Entry 6ZWM (electron microscopy, 3.20 A resolution); this record covers chains A and F of the 8 polymer chains in the assembly.

[Chain A]
Protein: Serine/threonine-protein kinase mTOR
Source organism: Homo sapiens
Notes: EC 2.7.11.1
Reference sequence: P42345 (MTOR_HUMAN); residue numbers follow UniProt; this construct covers 1-2549
Amino-acid sequence (2549 residues; numbered 1 to 2549; the number before each row is that of its first residue):
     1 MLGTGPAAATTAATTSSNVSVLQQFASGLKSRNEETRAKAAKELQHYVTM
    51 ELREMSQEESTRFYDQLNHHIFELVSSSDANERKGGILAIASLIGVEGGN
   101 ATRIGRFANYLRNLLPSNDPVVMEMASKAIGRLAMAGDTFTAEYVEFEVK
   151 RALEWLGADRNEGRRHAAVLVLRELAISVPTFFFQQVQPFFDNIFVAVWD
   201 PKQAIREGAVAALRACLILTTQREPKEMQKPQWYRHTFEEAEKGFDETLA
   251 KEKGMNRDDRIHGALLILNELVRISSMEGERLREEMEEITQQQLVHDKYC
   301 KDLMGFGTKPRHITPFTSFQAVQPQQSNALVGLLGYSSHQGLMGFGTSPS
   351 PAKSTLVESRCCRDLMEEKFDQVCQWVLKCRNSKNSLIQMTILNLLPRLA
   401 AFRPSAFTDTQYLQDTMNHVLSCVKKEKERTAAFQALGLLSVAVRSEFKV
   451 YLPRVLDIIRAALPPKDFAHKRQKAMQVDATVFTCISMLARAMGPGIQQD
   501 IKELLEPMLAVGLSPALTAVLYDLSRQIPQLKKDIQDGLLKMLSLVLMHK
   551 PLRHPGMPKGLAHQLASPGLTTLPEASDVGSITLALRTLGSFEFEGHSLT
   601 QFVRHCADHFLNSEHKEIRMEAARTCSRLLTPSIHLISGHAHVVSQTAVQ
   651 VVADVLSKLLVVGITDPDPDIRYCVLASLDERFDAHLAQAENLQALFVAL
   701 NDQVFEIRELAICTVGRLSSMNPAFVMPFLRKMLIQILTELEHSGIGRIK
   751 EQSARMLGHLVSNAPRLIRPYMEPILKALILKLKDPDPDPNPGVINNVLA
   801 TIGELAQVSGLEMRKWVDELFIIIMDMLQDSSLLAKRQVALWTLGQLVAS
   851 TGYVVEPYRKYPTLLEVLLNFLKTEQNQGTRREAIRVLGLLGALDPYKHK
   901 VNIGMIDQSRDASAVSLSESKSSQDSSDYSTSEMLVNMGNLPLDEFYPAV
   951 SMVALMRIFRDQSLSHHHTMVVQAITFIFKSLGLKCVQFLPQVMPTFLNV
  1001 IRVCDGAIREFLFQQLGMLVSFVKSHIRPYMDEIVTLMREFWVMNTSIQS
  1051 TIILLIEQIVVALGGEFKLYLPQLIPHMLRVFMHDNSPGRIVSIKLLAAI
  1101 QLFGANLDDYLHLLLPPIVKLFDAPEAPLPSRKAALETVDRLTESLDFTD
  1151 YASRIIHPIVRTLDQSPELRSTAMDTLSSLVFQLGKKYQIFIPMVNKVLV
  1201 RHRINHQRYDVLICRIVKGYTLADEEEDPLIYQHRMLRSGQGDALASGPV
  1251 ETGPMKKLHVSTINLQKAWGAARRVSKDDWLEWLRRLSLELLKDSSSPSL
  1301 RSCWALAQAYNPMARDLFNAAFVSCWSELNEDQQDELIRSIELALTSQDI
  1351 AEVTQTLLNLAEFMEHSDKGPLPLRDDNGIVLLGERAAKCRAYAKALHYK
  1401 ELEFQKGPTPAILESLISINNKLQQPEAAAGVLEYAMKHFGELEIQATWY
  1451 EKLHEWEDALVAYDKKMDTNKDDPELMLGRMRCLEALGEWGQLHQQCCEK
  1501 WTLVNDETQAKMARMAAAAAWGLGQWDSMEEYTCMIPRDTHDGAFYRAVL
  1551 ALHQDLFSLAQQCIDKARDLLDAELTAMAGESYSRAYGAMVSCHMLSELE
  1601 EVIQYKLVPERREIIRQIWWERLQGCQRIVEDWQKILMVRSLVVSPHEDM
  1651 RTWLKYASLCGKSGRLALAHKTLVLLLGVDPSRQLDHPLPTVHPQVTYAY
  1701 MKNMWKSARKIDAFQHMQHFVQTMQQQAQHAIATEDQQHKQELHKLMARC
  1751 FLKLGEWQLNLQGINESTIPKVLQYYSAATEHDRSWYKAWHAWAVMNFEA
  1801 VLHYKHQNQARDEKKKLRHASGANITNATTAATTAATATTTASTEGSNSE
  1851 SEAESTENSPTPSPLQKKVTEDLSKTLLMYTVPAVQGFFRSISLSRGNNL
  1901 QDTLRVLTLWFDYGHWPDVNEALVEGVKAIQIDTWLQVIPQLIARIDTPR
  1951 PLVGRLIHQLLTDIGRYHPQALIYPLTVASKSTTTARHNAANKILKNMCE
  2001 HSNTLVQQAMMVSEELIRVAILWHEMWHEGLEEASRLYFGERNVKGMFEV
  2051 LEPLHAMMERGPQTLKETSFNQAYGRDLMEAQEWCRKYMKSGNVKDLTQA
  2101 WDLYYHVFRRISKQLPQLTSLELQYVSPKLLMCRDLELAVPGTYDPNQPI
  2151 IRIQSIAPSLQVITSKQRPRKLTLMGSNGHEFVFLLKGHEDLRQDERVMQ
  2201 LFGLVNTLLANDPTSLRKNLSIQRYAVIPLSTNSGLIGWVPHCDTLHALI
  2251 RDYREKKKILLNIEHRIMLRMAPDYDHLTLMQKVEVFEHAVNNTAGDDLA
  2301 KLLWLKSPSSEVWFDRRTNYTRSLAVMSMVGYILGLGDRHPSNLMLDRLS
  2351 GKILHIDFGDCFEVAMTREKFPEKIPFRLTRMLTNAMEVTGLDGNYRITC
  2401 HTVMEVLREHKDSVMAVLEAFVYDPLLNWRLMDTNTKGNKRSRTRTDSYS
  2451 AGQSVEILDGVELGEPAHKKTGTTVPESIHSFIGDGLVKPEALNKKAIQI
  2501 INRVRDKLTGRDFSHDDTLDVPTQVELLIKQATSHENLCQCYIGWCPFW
Not modelled in the structure: 1-16, 31-36, 54-59, 75-81, 157-161, 224-232, 247-257, 290-355, 381-385, 405-409, 467-477, 492-496, 550-577, 579, 596-598, 634-643, 787-790, 904-926, 1239-1262, 1811-1872, 2434-2491
Swiss-Prot annotation at these positions:
  - region: Val2162 to Arg2168 (G-loop), Lys2258 to Gly2296 (Interaction with MLST8), Gly2335 to Asn2343 (Catalytic loop), His2355 to Thr2380 (Activation loop)
  - binding site (1D-myo-inositol hexakisphosphate): Lys1662, Lys1702, Arg1749
  - binding site (ATP): Ser2165, Gln2167, Leu2185, Lys2187, Glu2190, Tyr2225, Gly2238, Trp2239, Val2240, Thr2245, Met2345, Ile2356
  - binding site (Mg(2+)): Asn2343, Asp2357
  - modified residue: Met1 (N-acetylmethionine), Ser567 (Phosphoserine), Thr1162 (Phosphothreonine), Lys1218 (N6-acetyllysine), Ser1261 (Phosphoserine), Ser2159 (Phosphoserine), Thr2164 (Phosphothreonine), Thr2173 (Phosphothreonine), Thr2446 (Phosphothreonine), Ser2448 (Phosphoserine), Ser2478 (Phosphoserine), Ser2481 (Phosphoserine)
  - cross-link: Lys2066 (Glycyl lysine isopeptide (Lys-Gly) (interchain with G-Cter in ubiquitin))
  - natural variant: Ala8 (A8S: In a lung large cell carcinoma sample), Met135 (M135T: In a metastatic melanoma sample), Arg624 (R624H: In FCORD2; uncertain significance), Asp1376 (D1376E: Found in a patient with focal epilepsy; uncertain significance), Tyr1450 (Y1450D: In FCORD2), Trp1456 (W1456G: In FCORD2), Ala1459 (A1459D: In FCORD2; A1459S: In FCORD2; uncertain significance), Leu1460 (L1460P: In FCORD2), Cys1483 (C1483R: In FCORD2), Trp1490 (W1490R: In SKS), Met1595 (M1595I: In SKS), Arg1709 (R1709H: In FCORD2; uncertain significance), 13 further natural variant entries in UniProt
  - mutagenesis: Lys2066 (K2066R: Complete loss ubiquitination by the SCF(FBXO22) complex), Ser2159 (S2159A: Reduces mTORC1-associated S-2481 autophosphorylation; when associated with A-2164. Reduced activity of the mTORC1 complex; S2159D: Mimics phosphorylation ...), Thr2164 (T2164A: Reduces mTORC1-associated S-2481 autophosphorylation; when associated with A-2159; T2164E: Stronger phosphorylation of RPS6KB1; when associated with D-2159), Thr2173 (T2173A: Increased mTOR kinase activity), His2340 (H2340A: Barely detectable kinase activity), Asp2357 (D2357E: Kinase-dead mutant, loss of interaction with TM4SF5 and loss of lysosome membrane localization; when associated with I-2364), Val2364 (V2364I: Kinase-dead mutant, loss of interaction with TM4SF5 and loss of lysosome membrane localization; when associated with E-2357)
Residues lining bound ligands:
  - ATP-gamma-S (AGS; phosphothiophosphoric acid-adenylate ester): Ile2163, Ser2165, Gln2167, Pro2169, Leu2185, Lys2187, Glu2190, Tyr2225, Ile2237, Gly2238, Trp2239, Val2240, Thr2245, Ser2342, Asn2343, Met2345, Ile2356, Asp2357
  - inositol hexakisphosphate (IHP): Arg1628, Lys1655, Ser1658, Lys1662, Tyr1698, Lys1702, Arg1749, Lys1753, Trp1786
What the authors report for this chain:
  - binding site for inositol hexakisphosphate: Arg1628, Lys1655, Lys1662, Lys1753

[Chain F]
Protein: Rapamycin-insensitive companion of mTOR
Source organism: Homo sapiens
Reference sequence: Q6R327 (RICTR_HUMAN); residues 1-1708 here = UniProt positions 1-1708
Amino-acid sequence (1708 residues; each row starts with the number of its first residue):
     1 MAAIGRGRSLKNLRVRGRNDSGEENVPLDLTREPSDNLREILQNVARLQG
    51 VSNMRKLGHLNNFTKLLCDIGHSEEKLGFHYEDIIICLRLALLNEAKEVR
   101 AAGLRALRYLIQDSSILQKVLKLKVDYLIARCIDIQQSNEVERTQALRLV
   151 RKMITVNASLFPSSVTNSLIAVGNDGLQERDRMVRACIAIICELALQNPE
   201 VVALRGGLNTILKNVIDCQLSRINEALITTILHLLNHPKTRQYVRADVEL
   251 ERILAPYTDFHYRHSPDTAEGQLKEDREARFLASKMGIIATFRSWAGIIN
   301 LCKPGNSGIQSLIGVLCIPNMEIRRGLLEVLYDIFRLPLPVVTEEFIEAL
   351 LSVDPGRFQDSWRLSDGFVAAEAKTILPHRARSRPDLMDNYLALILSAFI
   401 RNGLLEGLVEVITNSDDHISVRATILLGELLHMANTILPHSHSHHLHCLP
   451 TLMNMAASFDIPKEKRLRASAALNCLKRFHEMKKRGPKPYSLHLDHIIQK
   501 AIATHQKRDQYLRVQKDIFILKDTEEALLINLRDSQVLQHKENLEWNWNL
   551 IGTILKWPNVNLRNYKDEQLHRFVRRLLYFYKPSSKLYANLDLDFAKAKQ
   601 LTVVGCQFTEFLLESEEDGQGYLEDLVKDIVQWLNASSGMKPERSLQNNG
   651 LLTTLSQHYFLFIGTLSCHPHGVKMLEKCSVFQCLLNLCSLKNQDHLLKL
   701 TVSSLDYSRDGLARVILSKILTAATDACRLYATKHLRVLLRANVEFFNNW
   751 GIELLVTQLHDKNKTISSEALDILDEACEDKANLHALIQMKPALSHLGDK
   801 GLLLLLRFLSIPKGFSYLNERGYVAKQLEKWHREYNSKYVDLIEEQLNEA
   851 LTTYRKPVDGDNYVRRSNQRLQRPHVYLPIHLYGQLVHHKTGCHLLEVQN
   901 IITELCRNVRTPDLDKWEEIKKLKASLWALGNIGSSNWGLNLLQEENVIP
   951 DILKLAKQCEVLSIRGTCVYVLGLIAKTKQGCDILKCHNWDAVRHSRKHL
  1001 WPVVPDDVEQLCNELSSIPSTLSLNSESTSSRHNSESESVPSSMFILEDD
  1051 RFGSSSTSTFFLDINEDTEPTFYDRSGPIKDKNSFPFFASSKLVKNRILN
  1101 SLTLPNKKHRSSSDPKGGKLSSESKTSNRRIRTLTEPSVDFNHSDDFTPI
  1151 STVQKTLQLETSFMGNKHIEDTGSTPSIGENDLKFTKNFGTENHRENTSR
  1201 ERLVVESSTSSHMKIRSQSFNTDTTTSGISSMSSSPSRETVGVDATTMDT
  1251 DCGSMSTVVSTKTIKTSHYLTPQSNHLSLSKSNSVSLVPPGSSHTLPRRA
  1301 QSLKAPSIATIKSLADCNFSYTSSRDAFGYATLKRLQQQRMHPSLSHSEA
  1351 LASPAKDVLFTDTITMKANSFESRLTPSRFMKALSYASLDKEDLLSPINQ
  1401 NTLQRSSSVRSMVSSATYGGSDDYIGLALPVDINDIFQVKDIPYFQTKNI
  1451 PPHDDRGARAFAHDAGGLPSGTGGLVKNSFHLLRQQMSLTEIMNSIHSDA
  1501 SLFLESTEDTGLQEHTDDNCLYCVCIEILGFQPSNQLSAICSHSDFQDIP
  1551 YSDWCEQTIHNPLEVVPSKFSGISGCSDGVSQEGSASSTKSTELLLGVKT
  1601 IPDDTPMCRILLRKEVLRLVINLSSSVSTKCHETGLLTIKEKYPQTFDDI
  1651 CLYSEVSHLLSHCTFRLPCRRFIQELFQDVQFLQMHEEAEAVLATPPKQP
  1701 IVDTSAES
Not modelled in the structure: 1-24, 511-519, 858-871, 1006-1422, 1449-1478, 1495-1509, 1539-1606, 1695-1708
Swiss-Prot annotation at these positions:
  - binding site (ATP): Asn543, Arg572, Arg576
  - binding site (Zn(2+)): His1515, Cys1520, Cys1523, Cys1651
  - modified residue: Ser21 (Phosphoserine), Ser35 (Phosphoserine), Ser265 (Phosphoserine), Lys1092 (N6-acetyllysine), Lys1095 (N6-acetyllysine), Thr1103 (Phosphothreonine), Lys1116 (N6-acetyllysine), Lys1119 (N6-acetyllysine), Lys1125 (N6-acetyllysine), Thr1135 (Phosphothreonine), Ser1138 (Phosphoserine), Ser1162 (Phosphoserine), Ser1219 (Phosphoserine), Ser1235 (Phosphoserine), Thr1271 (Phosphothreonine), Ser1274 (Phosphoserine), Ser1278 (Phosphoserine), Ser1282 (Phosphoserine), Ser1284 (Phosphoserine), Thr1295 (Phosphothreonine) and 16 more in UniProt
  - cross-link: Lys274 (Glycyl lysine isopeptide (Lys-Gly) (interchain with G-Cter in ubiquitin))
  - mutagenesis: Lys274 (K274G: Abolishes deubiquitination by USP9X and increases interaction with MTOR. No effect on interaction with SIN1), Lys1080 to Lys1082 (In M1; does not affect acetylation), Lys1092 to Lys1095 (In M2; decreased acetylation and activity of the mTORC2 complex), Lys1107 to Lys1108 (In M3; does not affect acetylation), Lys1116 to Lys1125 (In M4; decreased acetylation and activity of the mTORC2 complex), Thr1135 (T1135A: Impaired phosphorylation by RPS6KB1, leading to increased activity of the mTORC2 complex), Ser1235 (S1235A: Impaired phosphorylation by GSK3B in response to stress, leading to increased mTORC2 activity; S1235D: Mimics phosphorylation; decreased activity of mTORC2), Thr1695 (T1695G: Reduced GSK3-mediated phosphorylation, reduced interaction with FBXW7, reduced FBXW7-mediated ubiquitination and increased stability)
Ion coordination: Zn2+: His1515, Cys1520, Cys1523, Cys1651
Residues lining bound ligands:
  - acetyl group (ACE): Arg293, Trp295, Tyr391, Leu847, Leu851, Tyr970
  - ATP-gamma-S (AGS; phosphothiophosphoric acid-adenylate ester): Lys541, Asn543, Trp546, Arg572, Arg575, Arg576, Tyr579, Leu587
What the authors report for this chain:
  - binding site for ATP-gamma-S: Lys541, Asn543, Arg572, Arg575, Arg576
  - mutagenesis - R572E/R575E/R576E: abolished binding to ATP-gamma-S

[Interface between chain A and chain F]
Pairs across the interface (38; chain A residue first):
  Ala688(A) - Val1003(F)  hydrophobic
  Gln689(A) - Val1003(F)
  Met721(A) - Val1003(F)
  Met721(A) - Val1004(F)  hydrogen bond (backbone-backbone)
  Asn722(A) - Trp1001(F)  hydrogen bond (side chain-backbone)
  Asn722(A) - Pro1002(F)
  Ala724(A) - Asn435(F)
  Ala724(A) - His480(F)  hydrogen bond (backbone-side chain)
  Ala724(A) - Trp1001(F)  hydrophobic
  Phe725(A) - His480(F)
  Phe725(A) - Lys484(F)
  Phe725(A) - Trp1001(F)
  Met727(A) - His447(F)
  Pro728(A) - Lys477(F)
  Pro728(A) - His480(F)
  Phe729(A) - Lys477(F)
  Arg731(A) - His447(F)  hydrogen bond (side chain-backbone)
  Arg731(A) - Cys448(F)
  Arg731(A) - Leu449(F)
  Arg731(A) - Met453(F)
  Arg731(A) - Leu473(F)
  Lys732(A) - Asn474(F)
  Lys732(A) - Lys477(F)
  Leu734(A) - Met453(F)  hydrophobic
  Ile735(A) - Met453(F)  hydrophobic
  Ile735(A) - Ala456(F)  hydrophobic
  Ile735(A) - Ser470(F)
  Ile735(A) - Leu473(F)  hydrophobic
  Leu738(A) - Ala457(F)  hydrophobic
  Glu742(A) - Phe459(F)
  His743(A) - Phe459(F)
  Arg766(A) - His444(F)
  Pro770(A) - Asn454(F)
  Tyr771(A) - Cys448(F)  hydrogen bond (side chain-backbone)
  Tyr771(A) - Met453(F)  hydrophobic
  Tyr771(A) - Asn454(F)
  Pro774(A) - Ala457(F)
  Lys777(A) - Asp460(F)  salt bridge
Also at the interface, not in a pair above, chain A (23 interface residues in all): Ser720, Pro723
Also at the interface, not in a pair above, chain F (24 interface residues in all): Pro450, Ser458, Leu476

[Overview]
23 residues of chain A face 24 of chain F across their interface, with 5 hydrogen bonds and 1 salt bridge.
Polar pairs include Lys777(A)-Asp460(F), Asn722(A)-Trp1001(F) and Ala724(A)-His480(F). From the paper: a
binding site for ATP-gamma-S at Lys541(F), Asn543(F) and Arg572(F) among others; R572E/R575E/R576E of chain F
abolish binding to ATP-gamma-S.
Here chain A is Serine/threonine-protein kinase mTOR and chain F is Rapamycin-insensitive companion of mTOR,
both from Homo sapiens. Entry 6ZWM (cryo-EM structure of human mTOR complex 2, overall refinement) was
determined by electron microscopy (same publication as 6ZWO).
